PDB entry 2MJF | solution NMR | chains A and B

[Chain A]
Protein: Ribosome assembly 1 protein
Organism: Saccharomyces cerevisiae
UniProt: Q08932 (RSA1_YEAST); residues 5-40 here correspond to UniProt positions 317-352 (UniProt number = residue number + 312)
Chain sequence (40 residues; numbered 1 to 40; the number before each row is that of its first residue):
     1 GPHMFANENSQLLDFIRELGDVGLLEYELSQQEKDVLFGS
Differences from the reference sequence: expression tag (1-4)

[Chain B]
Protein: Protein HIT1
Organism: Saccharomyces cerevisiae
UniProt: P46973 (HIT1_YEAST); residues 41-135 here correspond to UniProt positions 70-164 (UniProt number = residue number + 29)
Chain sequence (95 residues; row label = number of the first residue in the row):
    41 MNKTLKTKAFDDIYQNSAELQELLKYNTVKFHLAKVYRILSSTVNDGSSG
    91 KMNSDLQKELAVNYLNTLRYGGIHYNEAIEEFCQILLDKLNAVKK

[Interface between chain A and chain B]
Pairs across the interface (65):
  G1(A) - E99(B)
  P2(A) - E99(B)
  H3(A) - D95(B)
  H3(A) - E99(B)
  M4(A) - V102(B)
  E8(A) - R109(B)
  E8(A) - L127(B)
  N9(A) - V102(B)
  N9(A) - R109(B)
  Q11(A) - F50(B)
  Q11(A) - L130(B)
  Q11(A) - K134(B)
  L12(A) - C123(B)
  L12(A) - L126(B)
  L12(A) - L127(B)
  L12(A) - L130(B)
  L13(A) - K98(B)
  L13(A) - A101(B)
  L13(A) - V102(B)
  L13(A) - L105(B)
  D14(A) - F50(B)
  D14(A) - K98(B)
  F15(A) - L45(B)
  F15(A) - F50(B)
  F15(A) - F122(B)
  F15(A) - L126(B)
  I16(A) - L73(B)
  I16(A) - V76(B)
  R17(A) - Y77(B)
  R17(A) - L80(B)
  E18(A) - L45(B)
  E18(A) - K46(B)
  E18(A) - T47(B)
  E18(A) - F50(B)
  L19(A) - L45(B)
  L19(A) - L64(B)
  G20(A) - Y77(B)
  D21(A) - K46(B)
  D21(A) - Y77(B)
  V22(A) - K43(B)
  V22(A) - T44(B)
  V22(A) - K46(B)
  G23(A) - K43(B)
  L24(A) - N42(B)
  L24(A) - K43(B)
  L24(A) - L45(B)
  L24(A) - Y54(B)
  L24(A) - K70(B)
  L25(A) - K70(B)
  L25(A) - L73(B)
  L25(A) - A74(B)
  L25(A) - Y77(B)
  E26(A) - K43(B)
  E26(A) - K70(B)
  Y27(A) - K70(B)
  Y27(A) - F71(B)
  Y27(A) - A74(B)
  E28(A) - N67(B)
  L29(A) - N67(B)
  L29(A) - F71(B)
  E33(A) - N67(B)
  L37(A) - T68(B)
  L37(A) - F71(B)
  L37(A) - H72(B)
  F38(A) - F71(B)
Other interface residues (no listed pair), chain A (29 interface residues in all): S10
Other interface residues (no listed pair), chain B (35 interface residues in all): L60, N106, N131
The authors on this interface:
  - interface residues, chain A: E18(A), L19(A), G20(A)
  - interface residues, chain B: L64(B), L73(B), L80(B), L127(B)

[In short]
29 residues of chain A and 35 residues of chain B are in contact. From the paper: interface residues E18(A),
L19(A) and L64(B) among others.
Chain A is Ribosome assembly 1 protein and chain B is Protein HIT1, both from Saccharomyces cerevisiae; the
structure, Solution structure of the complex between the yeast Rsa1 and Hit1 proteins, was determined by
solution NMR.
